2EUX - chains B and A of the 3 polymer chains in the assembly; structure by X-ray diffraction, 1.57 A resolution.

Chain B:
Molecule: 14-nt DNA strand
Sequence (14 nucleotides; row label = number of the first residue in the row):
     1 TGCGACGCAA AAAC

Chain A:
Protein: NDT80 protein
Source organism: Saccharomyces cerevisiae
Notes: fragment: NDT80 DNA-binding domain
UniProtKB: P38830 (NDT80_YEAST); numbering as in UniProt (aligned over 1-340)
Sequence (345 residues; numbered -4 to 340; the number before each row is that of its first residue; numbers below 1 keep their minus sign (Gly-4 is residue -4)):
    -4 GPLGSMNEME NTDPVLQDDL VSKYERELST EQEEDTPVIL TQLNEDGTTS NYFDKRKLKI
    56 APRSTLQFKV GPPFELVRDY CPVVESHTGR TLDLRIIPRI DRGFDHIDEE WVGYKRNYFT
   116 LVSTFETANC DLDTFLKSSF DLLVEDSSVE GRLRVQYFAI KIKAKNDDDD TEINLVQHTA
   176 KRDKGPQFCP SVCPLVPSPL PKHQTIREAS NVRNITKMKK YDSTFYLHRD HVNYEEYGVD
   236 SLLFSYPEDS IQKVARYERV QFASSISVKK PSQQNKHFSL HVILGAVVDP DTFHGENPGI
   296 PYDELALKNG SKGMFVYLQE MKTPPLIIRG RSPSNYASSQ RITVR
Unresolved in the structure: -4 to 32, 140-145, 287-293, 336-340
Construct notes: cloning artifact (-4 to 0); engineered mutation Gly146 (Ser in P38830), Thr200 (Ile in P38830)
Swiss-Prot annotation at these positions:
  - DNA-binding region: Glu28 to Gln335 (NDT80)
  - site (Interaction with DNA): Arg58, Arg111, Arg177, Arg208, Arg254, Arg326
  - mutagenesis: Lys50 (K50A: Reduces DNA-binding by 70%), Lys54 (K54A: Reduces DNA-binding by 50%), Pro57 (P57A: Reduces DNA-binding by 65%), Arg58 (R58A: Reduces DNA-binding by 65%), Ser59 (S59A: Reduces DNA-binding by 86%), Arg97 (R97A: Reduces DNA-binding by 67%), Lys110 (K110A: No effect on DNA-binding but strongly reduces progress through meiosis and sporulation), Arg111 (R111A: Reduces DNA-binding by 95% and abolishes sporulation), Tyr113 (Y113A: Reduces DNA-binding by 80% and abolishes sporulation), His173 (H173A: Reduces DNA-binding by 80% and strongly reduces progress through meiosis and sporulation), Lys176 (K176A: Reduces DNA-binding by 50% but does not abolish sporulation), Arg177 (R177A: Reduces DNA-binding by 96% and abolishes sporulation), 4 further mutagenesis entries in UniProt
Reported in the primary citation:
  - binding site for the 14-nt DNA strand: Arg111
  - specificity-determining residues: Pro57, Arg58 (proposed by the authors, not directly observed)

How chain B and chain A interact:
Pairs across the interface (18):
  DC3(B) - Lys110(A)  salt bridge to the phosphate
  DC3(B) - Ser259(A)  phosphate contact
  DC3(B) - Arg326(A)  phosphate contact
  DG4(B) - Ser259(A)  hydrogen bond to the phosphate
  DG4(B) - Arg326(A)  hydrogen bond to the base
  DA5(B) - Arg111(A)  base contact
  DA5(B) - Arg326(A)  base contact
  DG7(B) - Arg177(A)  hydrogen bond to the base
  DA10(B) - Ala56(A)  phosphate contact
  DA11(B) - Ala56(A)  sugar contact
  DA11(B) - Arg58(A)  base contact
  DA12(B) - Arg58(A)  sugar contact
  DA12(B) - Thr60(A)  phosphate contact
  DA13(B) - Asn206(A)  phosphate contact
  DC14(B) - Val207(A)  phosphate contact
  DC14(B) - Arg208(A)  hydrogen bond to the phosphate
  DC14(B) - Asn209(A)  hydrogen bond to the phosphate
  DC14(B) - Lys212(A)  salt bridge to the phosphate
Interface residues without a listed pair, chain B (12 interface residues in all): DC6, DC8, DA9
Interface residues without a listed pair, chain A (19 interface residues in all): Pro57, Ser59, Asp178, Arg202, Ser205, Ile261

In short:
12 residues of chain B face 19 of chain A across their interface, with 5 hydrogen bonds and 2 salt bridges.
Polar contacts include DG4(B)-Arg326(A), DG7(B)-Arg177(A) and DG4(B)-Ser259(A). From the paper: a binding site
for the 14-nt DNA strand at Arg111(A); specificity determinants Pro57(A) and Arg58(A).
Here chain B is a 14-nt DNA strand and chain A is NDT80 protein (Saccharomyces cerevisiae). Entry 2EUX
(Structure of a Ndt80-DNA complex (MSE VARIANT vA4G)) was determined by X-ray diffraction (same publication as
2ETW, 2EUW, 2EUZ, 2EVF, 2EVG, 2EVI and 2EVJ).
